PDB entry 9B2T | electron microscopy, 2.99 A resolution | chains I and A of the 11 polymer chains in the assembly

== Chain I ==
Molecule: 601 DNA
From: synthetic construct
Sequence (185 nucleotides; row label = number of the first residue in the row; numbers below 1 keep their minus sign (DG-92 is residue -92)):
   -92 GACCCTATACGCGGCCGCCCATCAGAATCCCGGTGCCGAGGCCGCTCAAT
   -42 TGGTCGTAGACAGCTCTAGCACCGCTTAAACGCACGTACGCGCTGTCCCC
     8 CGCGTTTTAACCGCCAAGGGGATTACTCCCTAGTCTCCAGGCACGTGTCA
    58 GATATATACATCGATTGCCGGTCGCGAACAGCGAC
Not modelled in the structure: -92 to -79, 79-92

== Chain A ==
Name: Histone H3.2
From: Xenopus laevis
UniProt: P84233 (H32_XENLA); residues 0-135 here correspond to UniProt positions 1-136 (UniProt number = residue number + 1)
Sequence (136 residues; numbered 0 to 135; the number before each row is that of its first residue; numbering starts at 0):
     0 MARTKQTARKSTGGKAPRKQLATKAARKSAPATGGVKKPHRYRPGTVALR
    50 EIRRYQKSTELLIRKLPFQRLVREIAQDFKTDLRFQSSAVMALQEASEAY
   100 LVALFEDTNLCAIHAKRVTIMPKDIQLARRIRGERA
Not modelled in the structure: 0-36, 135
Construct notes: engineered mutation Ala102 (Gly103 in P84233)
Swiss-Prot annotation at these positions:
  - modified residue: Arg2 (Asymmetric dimethylarginine), Thr3 (Phosphothreonine), Lys4 (Allysine), Gln5 (5-glutamyl dopamine), Thr6 (Phosphothreonine), Arg8 (Citrulline), Lys9 (N6,N6,N6-trimethyllysine), Ser10 (ADP-ribosylserine), Thr11 (Phosphothreonine), Lys14 (N6-(2-hydroxyisobutyryl)lysine), Arg17 (Asymmetric dimethylarginine), Lys18 (N6-(2-hydroxyisobutyryl)lysine), Lys23 (N6-(2-hydroxyisobutyryl)lysine), Arg26 (Citrulline), Lys27 (N6,N6,N6-trimethyllysine), Ser28 (ADP-ribosylserine), Lys36 (N6,N6,N6-trimethyllysine), Lys37 (N6-methyllysine), Tyr41 (Phosphotyrosine), Lys56 (N6,N6,N6-trimethyllysine) and 8 more in UniProt
  - lipidation: Cys110 (S-palmitoyl cysteine)
Reported in the primary citation:
  - post-translational modification sites: Thr3 (citing earlier work)

== Chain I / chain A interface ==
Pairs across the interface (15; chain I residue first):
  DG-24(I) with Phe84(A), sugar contact; Gln85(A), phosphate contact
  DC-23(I) with Arg72(A), salt bridge to the phosphate; Arg83(A), phosphate contact; Phe84(A), phosphate contact
  DA-13(I) with Arg63(A), salt bridge to the phosphate
  DG-3(I) with Arg116(A), phosphate contact; Val117(A), hydrogen bond to the phosphate; Thr118(A), hydrogen bond to the phosphate
  DC69(I) with Tyr41(A), phosphate contact
  DG70(I) with Arg40(A), sugar contact; Tyr41(A), phosphate contact; Arg42(A), hydrogen bond to the phosphate; Thr45(A), hydrogen bond to the phosphate
  DA71(I) with Arg42(A), salt bridge to the phosphate
Also at the interface, not in a pair above, chain I (8 interface residues in all): DC-2
Also at the interface, not in a pair above, chain A (14 interface residues in all): Leu82, Ser86

== Overview ==
Chain I and chain A form an interface of 8 and 14 residues respectively; the contacts include 4 hydrogen bonds
and 3 salt bridges. Polar contacts include DG-3(I)-Val117(A), DG-3(I)-Thr118(A) and DG70(I)-Arg42(A). The
paper reports a modification site at Thr3(A).
Chain I is 601 DNA (synthetic construct) and chain A is Histone H3.2 (Xenopus laevis); the structure, Haspin
bound to nucleosome in position 2, was determined by electron microscopy together with 9B2S and 9B2U from the
same study.
